Entry 8PM2 (electron microscopy, 2.92 A resolution); this record covers chains B and G of the 5 polymer chains in the assembly.

# Chain B
Molecule: Guanine nucleotide-binding protein G(I)/G(S)/G(T) subunit beta-1
From: Homo sapiens
UniProtKB: P62873 (GBB1_HUMAN); residue numbers follow UniProt; this construct covers 2-340
Chain sequence (340 residues; row label = number of the first residue in the row):
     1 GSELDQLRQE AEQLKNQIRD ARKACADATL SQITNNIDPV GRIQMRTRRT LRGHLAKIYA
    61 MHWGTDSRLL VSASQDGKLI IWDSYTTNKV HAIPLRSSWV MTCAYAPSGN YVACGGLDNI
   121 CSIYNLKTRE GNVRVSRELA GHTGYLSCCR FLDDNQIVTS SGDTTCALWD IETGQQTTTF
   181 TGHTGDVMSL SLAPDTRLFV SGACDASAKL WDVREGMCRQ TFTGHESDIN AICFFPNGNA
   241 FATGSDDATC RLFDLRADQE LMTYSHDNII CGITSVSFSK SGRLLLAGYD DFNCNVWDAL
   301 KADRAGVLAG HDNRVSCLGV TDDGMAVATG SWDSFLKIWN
Unresolved in the structure: 1-5
Construct notes: expression tag (1)
Swiss-Prot annotation at these positions:
  - modified residue: S2 (N-acetylserine), H266 (Phosphohistidine)
  - natural variant: L30 (L30F: In MRD42; uncertain significance), R52 (R52G: In MRD42), G64 (G64V: In MRD42), D76 (D76E: In MRD42; D76G: In MRD42), G77 (G77S: In MRD42), K78 (K78R: In MRD42), I80 (I80N: In MRD42; I80T: In MRD42), H91 (H91R: In MRD42; uncertain significance), A92 (A92T: In MRD42), P94 (P94S: In MRD42), L95 (L95P: In MRD42), R96 (R96L: In MRD42), 5 further natural variant entries in UniProt

# Chain G
Molecule: Guanine nucleotide-binding protein G(I)/G(S)/G(O) subunit gamma-2
From: Homo sapiens
UniProtKB: P59768 (GBG2_HUMAN); numbering as in UniProt (aligned over 1-71)
Chain sequence (71 residues; each row starts with the number of its first residue):
     1 MASNNTASIA QARKLVEQLK MEANIDRIKV SKAAADLMAY CEAHAKEDPL LTPVPASENP
    61 FREKKFFSAI L
Unresolved in the structure: 1-7, 63-71
Construct notes: engineered mutation S68 (Cys in P59768)
Swiss-Prot annotation at these positions:
  - modified residue: A2 (N-acetylalanine)

# Chain B / chain G interface
Pairs across the interface (72; chain B residue first):
  L7(B) - A12(G)  hydrophobic
  L7(B) - R13(G)
  A11(B) - V16(G)  hydrophobic
  L14(B) - L19(G)  hydrophobic
  L14(B) - K20(G)
  K15(B) - L19(G)
  I18(B) - A23(G)  hydrophobic
  I18(B) - R27(G)
  A21(B) - R27(G)
  R22(B) - R27(G)
  C25(B) - V30(G)
  A26(B) - V30(G)  hydrophobic
  D27(B) - K29(G)
  D27(B) - S31(G)  hydrogen bond
  A28(B) - V30(G)
  A28(B) - S31(G)
  L30(B) - A34(G)  hydrophobic
  I33(B) - S31(G)
  I33(B) - A34(G)  hydrophobic
  I33(B) - M38(G)
  T34(B) - M38(G)
  V40(B) - L51(G)  hydrophobic
  M45(B) - L50(G)  hydrophobic
  R48(B) - F61(G)
  R49(B) - P60(G)
  R49(B) - F61(G)
  R49(B) - R62(G)
  S84(B) - F61(G)
  Y85(B) - P60(G)  hydrophobic
  Y85(B) - F61(G)  hydrophobic
  C218(B) - E22(G)  hydrogen bond
  R219(B) - E22(G)
  Q220(B) - E22(G)
  T221(B) - E22(G)
  F235(B) - L37(G)  hydrophobic
  F235(B) - Y40(G)  hydrophobic
  F235(B) - C41(G)  hydrophobic
  P236(B) - Y40(G)
  N237(B) - L37(G)
  N237(B) - Y40(G)
  D254(B) - A33(G)
  R256(B) - R27(G)
  R256(B) - I28(G)
  R256(B) - D36(G)  salt bridge
  A257(B) - I28(G)
  D258(B) - I25(G)
  D258(B) - R27(G)  salt bridge
  Q259(B) - V30(G)
  L261(B) - L37(G)  hydrophobic
  S279(B) - D48(G)  hydrogen bond
  K280(B) - E47(G)
  K280(B) - D48(G)
  S281(B) - Y40(G)
  S281(B) - C41(G)
  S281(B) - H44(G)
  S281(B) - D48(G)  hydrogen bond
  G282(B) - C41(G)
  R283(B) - L51(G)
  L284(B) - L51(G)  hydrophobic
  L300(B) - M38(G)  hydrophobic
  D323(B) - P49(G)
  G324(B) - P49(G)
  G324(B) - L50(G)
  M325(B) - P49(G)  hydrophobic
  M325(B) - V54(G)  hydrophobic
  M325(B) - E58(G)
  M325(B) - F61(G)
  A326(B) - F61(G)  hydrophobic
  V327(B) - L50(G)  hydrophobic
  N340(B) - L50(G)
  N340(B) - N59(G)  hydrogen bond
  N340(B) - F61(G)
Other interface residues (no listed pair), chain B (53 interface residues in all): E10, I37, K209, N239, A240, L252, I338
Other interface residues (no listed pair), chain G (35 interface residues in all): I9, D26, A45

# Summary
53 residues of chain B face 35 of chain G across their interface, with 5 hydrogen bonds and 2 salt bridges.
Polar pairs include R256(B)-D36(G), D258(B)-R27(G) and D27(B)-S31(G).
Chain B is Guanine nucleotide-binding protein G(I)/G(S)/G(T) subunit beta-1 and chain G is Guanine
nucleotide-binding protein G(I)/G(S)/G(O) subunit gamma-2, both from Homo sapiens; the structure, Structure of
the murine trace amine-associated receptor TAAR7f bound to N,N-dimethylcyclohexylamine (DMCH) in complex with
mini-Gs ..., was determined by electron microscopy.
